PDB entry 7CWT | electron microscopy, 3.70 A resolution | chains A and C of the 15 polymer chains in the assembly

# Chain A (and C)
Molecule: Spike glycoprotein
Source organism: Severe acute respiratory syndrome coronavirus 2
Notes: chain C of this document is another copy of the same molecule, construct and numbering; everything in this record applies to it too
Reference sequence: P0DTC2 (SPIKE_SARS2); residues 14-1147 here = UniProt positions 14-1147
Chain sequence (1134 residues; numbered 14 to 1147; the number before each row is that of its first residue):
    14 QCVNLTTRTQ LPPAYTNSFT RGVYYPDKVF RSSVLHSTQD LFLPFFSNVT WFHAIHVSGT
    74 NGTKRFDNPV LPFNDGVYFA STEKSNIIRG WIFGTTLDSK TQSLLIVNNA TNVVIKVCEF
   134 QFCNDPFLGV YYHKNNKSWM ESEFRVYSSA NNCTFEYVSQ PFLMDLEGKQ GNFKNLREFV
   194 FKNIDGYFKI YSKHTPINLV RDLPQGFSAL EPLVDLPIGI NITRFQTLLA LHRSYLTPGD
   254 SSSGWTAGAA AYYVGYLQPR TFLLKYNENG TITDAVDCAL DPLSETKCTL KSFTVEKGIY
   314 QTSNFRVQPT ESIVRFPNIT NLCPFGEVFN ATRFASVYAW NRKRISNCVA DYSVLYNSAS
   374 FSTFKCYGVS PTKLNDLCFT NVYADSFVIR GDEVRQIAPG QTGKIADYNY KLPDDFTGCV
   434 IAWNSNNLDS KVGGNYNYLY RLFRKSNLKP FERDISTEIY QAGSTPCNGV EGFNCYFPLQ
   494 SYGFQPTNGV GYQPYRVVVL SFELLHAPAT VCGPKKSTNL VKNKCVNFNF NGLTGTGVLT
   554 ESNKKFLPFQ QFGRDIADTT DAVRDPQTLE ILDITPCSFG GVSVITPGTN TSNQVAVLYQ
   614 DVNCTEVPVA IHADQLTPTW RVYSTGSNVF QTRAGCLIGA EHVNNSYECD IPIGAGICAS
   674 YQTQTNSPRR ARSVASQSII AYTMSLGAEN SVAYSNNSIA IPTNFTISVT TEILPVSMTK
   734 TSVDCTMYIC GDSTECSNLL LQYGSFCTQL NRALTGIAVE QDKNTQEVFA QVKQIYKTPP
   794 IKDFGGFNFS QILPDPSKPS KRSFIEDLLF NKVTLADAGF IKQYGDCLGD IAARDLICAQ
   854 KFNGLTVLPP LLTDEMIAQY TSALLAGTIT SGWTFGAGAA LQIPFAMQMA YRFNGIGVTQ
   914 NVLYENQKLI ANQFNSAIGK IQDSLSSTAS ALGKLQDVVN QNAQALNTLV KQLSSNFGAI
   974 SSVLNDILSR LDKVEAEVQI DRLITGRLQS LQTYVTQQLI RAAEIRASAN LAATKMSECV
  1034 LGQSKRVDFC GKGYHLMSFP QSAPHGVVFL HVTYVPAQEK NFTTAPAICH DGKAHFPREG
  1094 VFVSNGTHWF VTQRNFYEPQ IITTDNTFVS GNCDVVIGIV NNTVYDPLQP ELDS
Disordered / not traced: 252-255, 328-334, 526-531, 621-640, 677-688, 828-847 (chain C: 252-255, 331-332, 528-529, 621-640, 677-688, 828-847)
Cystine bridges: Cys15-Cys136, Cys131-Cys166, Cys291-Cys301, Cys336-Cys361, Cys379-Cys432, Cys480-Cys488, Cys617-Cys649, Cys662-Cys671, Cys738-Cys760, Cys743-Cys749, Cys1032-Cys1043, Cys1082-Cys1126
Glycans and other covalent adducts: N-acetylglucosamine (NAG) linked to Asn616, Asn717, Asn801, Asn1074, Asn1098
UniProt features mapped onto this chain:
  - region: Asn280 to Cys301 (Putative superantigen), Arg403 to Asp405 (Integrin-binding motif), Asn448 to Phe456 (Immunodominant HLA epitope recognized by the CD8+), Pro681 to Ala684 (Putative superantigen), Ser816 to Tyr837 (Fusion peptide 1), Lys835 to Phe855 (Fusion peptide 2)
  - site (Cleavage): Arg685, Ser686, Arg815, Ser816
  - glycosylation: Asn17 (N-linked (GlcNAc...) (complex) asparagine), Asn61 (N-linked (GlcNAc...) (hybrid) asparagine), Asn74 (N-linked (GlcNAc...) (complex) asparagine), Asn122 (N-linked (GlcNAc...) (hybrid) asparagine), Asn149 (N-linked (GlcNAc...) (complex) asparagine), Asn165 (N-linked (GlcNAc...) (complex) asparagine), Asn234 (N-linked (GlcNAc...) (high mannose) asparagine), Asn282 (N-linked (GlcNAc...) (complex) asparagine), Thr323 (O-linked (GalNAc) threonine), Ser325 (O-linked (HexNAc...) serine), Asn331 (N-linked (GlcNAc...) (complex) asparagine), Asn343 (N-linked (GlcNAc...) (complex) asparagine), Asn603 (N-linked (GlcNAc...) (hybrid) asparagine), Asn616 (N-linked (GlcNAc...) (complex) asparagine), Asn657 (N-linked (GlcNAc...) (complex) asparagine), Thr676 (O-linked (GlcNAc...) threonine), Thr678 (O-linked (GlcNAc...) threonine), Asn709 (N-linked (GlcNAc...) (high mannose) asparagine), Asn717 (N-linked (GlcNAc...) (hybrid) asparagine), Asn801 (N-linked (GlcNAc...) (hybrid) asparagine) and 3 more in UniProt
  - natural variant: Leu18 (L18F: In strain: Beta/B.1.351, Gamma/P.1 and 1 more), Thr19 (T19I: In strain: Omicron/BQ.1.1, Omicron/XBB.1.5 and 1 more; T19R: In strain: Delta/B.1.617.2, Omicron/BA.2 and 4 more), Thr20 (T20N: In strain: Gamma/P.1), Leu24 to Ala27 (sequence variant, change not given here; In strain: Omicron/BA.2, Omicron/BA.2.12.1 and 6 more), Pro26 (P26S: In strain: Gamma/P.1), Gln52 (Q52H: In strain: Omicron/EG.5.1), Ala67 (A67V: In strain: Eta/B.1.525, Omicron/BA.1), His69 to Val70 (deletion: In strain: Alpha/B.1.1.7, Eta/B.1.525 and 5 more), Gly75 (G75V: In strain: Lambda/C.37), Thr76 (T76I: In strain: Lambda/C.37), Asp80 (D80A: In strain: Beta/B.1.351), Val83 (V83A: In strain: Omicron/XBB.1.5, Omicron/EG.5.1), 79 further natural variant entries in UniProt
  - mutagenesis: His69 to Val70 (Increased incorporation of cleaved spike into virions), Asn121 (N121Q: Partial loss of biliverdin affinity), Arg190 (R190K: Partial loss of biliverdin affinity), Asn234 (N234Q: Increased resistance to neutralizing antibodies), Asn331 (N331Q: Reduced viral infectivity), Asn343 (N343Q: Reduced viral infectivity), Leu452 (L452R: Increased resistance to neutralizing antibodies. Decreases HLA binding to NF9 epitope. Increased binding affinity to human ACE2), Tyr453 (Y453F: Decreased HLA binding to NF9 epitope. Increased binding affinity to human ACE2), Ala475 (A475V: Increased resistance to neutralizing antibodies), Val483 (V483A: Increased resistance to neutralizing antibodies), Glu484 (E484D: Increased replication in human TMEM106B overexpressing cells), Phe490 (F490L: Increased resistance to neutralizing antibodies and human covalescent sera neutralization), 15 further mutagenesis entries in UniProt

# How chain A and chain C interact
Pairs across the interface (149):
  Asn317(A) - Asp737(C)  hydrogen bond
  Arg319(A) - Asp745(C)  salt bridge
  Arg357(A) - Thr167(C)
  Asn360(A) - Phe168(C)
  Asn360(A) - Pro230(C)
  Pro521(A) - Asp198(C)
  Pro521(A) - Gly199(C)
  Pro521(A) - Tyr200(C)  hydrophobic
  Thr523(A) - Pro230(C)
  Lys558(A) - Phe43(C)
  Phe562(A) - Tyr38(C)  hydrophobic
  Phe562(A) - Asp40(C)
  Phe562(A) - Lys41(C)
  Phe562(A) - Glu224(C)
  Phe562(A) - Pro225(C)
  Gln563(A) - Lys41(C)
  Gln563(A) - Val42(C)
  Gln563(A) - Phe43(C)
  Gln564(A) - Lys41(C)  hydrogen bond (backbone-backbone)
  Phe565(A) - Lys41(C)
  Phe565(A) - Val42(C)
  Phe565(A) - Phe43(C)  hydrogen bond (backbone-backbone)
  Gly566(A) - Val42(C)
  Gly566(A) - Phe43(C)
  Arg567(A) - Val42(C)
  Arg567(A) - Phe43(C)  hydrogen bond (backbone-backbone)
  Arg567(A) - Arg44(C)
  Asp568(A) - Asp848(C)  hydrogen bond (side chain-backbone)
  Asp568(A) - Ala852(C)
  Ile569(A) - Val47(C)  hydrophobic
  Ala570(A) - Ala852(C)  hydrophobic
  Ala570(A) - Val963(C)  hydrophobic
  Thr572(A) - Phe855(C)
  Pro589(A) - Phe855(C)  hydrophobic
  Phe592(A) - Lys854(C)
  Phe592(A) - Phe855(C)
  Phe592(A) - Gly857(C)
  Gln613(A) - Leu861(C)
  Pro665(A) - Leu864(C)  hydrophobic
  Ile666(A) - Leu864(C)
  Ala668(A) - Pro863(C)
  Ala668(A) - Leu864(C)
  Ala668(A) - Thr866(C)
  Gly669(A) - Leu864(C)  hydrogen bond (backbone-backbone)
  Gly669(A) - Met869(C)
  Met697(A) - Met869(C)  hydrophobic
  Leu699(A) - Ile788(C)
  Leu699(A) - Met869(C)  hydrophobic
  Leu699(A) - Gln872(C)
  Leu699(A) - Tyr873(C)
  Gly700(A) - Lys786(C)
  Ala701(A) - Gln787(C)
  Ala701(A) - Ile788(C)  hydrogen bond (backbone-backbone)
  Glu702(A) - Ile788(C)
  Glu702(A) - Lys790(C)  salt bridge
  Asn703(A) - Gln787(C)  hydrogen bond
  Asn703(A) - Ile788(C)  hydrogen bond (backbone-backbone)
  Asn703(A) - Tyr789(C)
  Asn703(A) - Lys790(C)  hydrogen bond (backbone-backbone)
  Ser704(A) - Lys790(C)
  Val705(A) - Tyr789(C)  hydrophobic
  Val705(A) - Gln895(C)
  Ala706(A) - Gln895(C)
  Tyr707(A) - Pro792(C)  hydrophobic
  Tyr707(A) - Asp796(C)  hydrogen bond (side chain-backbone)
  Tyr707(A) - Phe797(C)
  Tyr707(A) - Thr883(C)
  Tyr707(A) - Ile896(C)
  Tyr707(A) - Phe898(C)
  Asn709(A) - Asp796(C)
  Asn709(A) - Pro897(C)
  Ser711(A) - Gln895(C)
  Ser711(A) - Ile896(C)
  Ser711(A) - Pro897(C)
  Ile712(A) - Gln895(C)
  Ile712(A) - Ile896(C)  hydrophobic
  Ile712(A) - Pro897(C)
  Ala713(A) - Leu894(C)
  Ala713(A) - Gln895(C)  hydrogen bond (backbone-backbone)
  Pro715(A) - Leu894(C)
  Gln957(A) - Arg765(C)
  Thr961(A) - Ser758(C)
  Thr961(A) - Gln762(C)
  Gln965(A) - Tyr756(C)  hydrogen bond (side chain-backbone)
  Gln965(A) - Ser758(C)  hydrogen bond
  Gln965(A) - Phe759(C)
  Ser968(A) - Gln755(C)
  Ser968(A) - Gly757(C)
  Asn969(A) - Gln755(C)  hydrogen bond (backbone-backbone)
  Phe970(A) - Gln755(C)  hydrogen bond (backbone-backbone)
  Phe970(A) - Tyr756(C)  hydrophobic
  Gly971(A) - Gln755(C)
  Val987(A) - Gly413(C)
  Val987(A) - Asp427(C)
  Arg995(A) - Val991(C)
  Arg995(A) - Asp994(C)
  Gln1002(A) - Gln1005(C)  hydrogen bond
  Ser1003(A) - Phe759(C)
  Thr1006(A) - Gln762(C)
  Thr1006(A) - Gln1005(C)  hydrogen bond
  Thr1009(A) - Thr1009(C)
  Gln1010(A) - Leu1012(C)
  Ile1013(A) - Leu1012(C)  hydrophobic
  Arg1039(A) - Thr1027(C)
  Arg1039(A) - Glu1031(C)  salt bridge
  Arg1039(A) - Arg1039(C)
  Val1040(A) - Ser1030(C)
  Val1040(A) - Glu1031(C)
  Val1040(A) - Gly1035(C)
  Asp1041(A) - Gly889(C)
  Asp1041(A) - Ser1030(C)
  Asp1041(A) - Leu1034(C)
  Phe1042(A) - Glu1031(C)
  Lys1045(A) - Gly889(C)
  Lys1045(A) - Ala890(C)
  Lys1045(A) - Gly891(C)
  Gly1046(A) - Ala890(C)
  Tyr1047(A) - Trp886(C)  hydrogen bond
  Tyr1047(A) - Thr887(C)
  Tyr1047(A) - Ala890(C)
  Val1068(A) - Ala890(C)
  Pro1069(A) - Ala890(C)
  Glu1072(A) - Ala892(C)
  Glu1072(A) - Leu894(C)
  Asn1074(A) - Gln895(C)  hydrogen bond
  Thr1077(A) - Pro897(C)
  Thr1077(A) - Met900(C)  hydrogen bond
  Ala1078(A) - Met900(C)
  Pro1079(A) - Met900(C)  hydrophobic
  Pro1079(A) - Tyr917(C)
  Phe1089(A) - Gln913(C)
  Phe1089(A) - Asn914(C)
  Phe1089(A) - Tyr917(C)  hydrophobic
  Pro1090(A) - Gln913(C)
  Val1094(A) - Met900(C)  hydrophobic
  Val1094(A) - Tyr904(C)
  Arg1107(A) - Tyr904(C)
  Phe1121(A) - Thr912(C)
  Phe1121(A) - Gln913(C)
  Phe1121(A) - Asn914(C)
  Ser1123(A) - Asn914(C)  hydrogen bond
  Ser1123(A) - Glu918(C)  hydrogen bond
  Ser1123(A) - Glu1111(C)  hydrogen bond
  Gly1124(A) - Glu918(C)  hydrogen bond (backbone-side chain)
  Val1128(A) - Glu918(C)
  Val1129(A) - Tyr917(C)
  Ile1130(A) - Gln920(C)
  Leu1141(A) - Leu1141(C)  hydrophobic
  Leu1141(A) - Glu1144(C)
Interface residues without a listed pair, chain A (91 interface residues in all): Gln314, Phe559, Leu560, Asp614, Gly667, Thr696, Ser708, Asn710, Asp985, Gly999, Gly1093, Phe1095
Interface residues without a listed pair, chain C (91 interface residues in all): Thr284, Thr415, Ser735, Met740, Pro862, Leu865, Ala893, Lys921, Gln1002, Ile1013

# Overview
Chain A and chain C each contribute 91 residues to their interface; the contacts include 25 hydrogen bonds and
3 salt bridges. Polar pairs include Arg319(A)-Asp745(C), Glu702(A)-Lys790(C) and Arg1039(A)-Glu1031(C).
Covalently linked N-acetylglucosamine: at Asn616(A), Asn717(A), Asn801(A), Asn1074(A) and Asn1098(A).
Chain A and chain C are both Spike glycoprotein (Severe acute respiratory syndrome coronavirus 2); the
structure, SARS-CoV-2 Spike protein in complex with hb27 and fc05 Fab cocktail, was determined by electron
microscopy (same publication as 7CWS and 7CWU).
